6UDB - chains A and D of the 4 polymer chains in the assembly; structure by X-ray diffraction, 1.55 A resolution.

# Chain A (and D)
Name: Streptavidin
Source organism: Streptomyces avidinii
Notes: chain D of this document is another copy of the same molecule, construct and numbering; everything in this record applies to it too
Reference sequence: P22629 (SAV_STRAV); residues 13-139 here correspond to UniProt positions 37-163 (UniProt number = residue number + 24)
Sequence (136 residues; numbered 12 to 147; the number before each row is that of its first residue):
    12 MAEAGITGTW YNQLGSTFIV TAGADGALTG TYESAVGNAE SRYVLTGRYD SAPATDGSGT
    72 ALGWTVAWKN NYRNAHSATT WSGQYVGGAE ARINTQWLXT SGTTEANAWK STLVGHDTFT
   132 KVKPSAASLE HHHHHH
Disordered / not traced: 12, 46, 136-147 (chain D: 12-14, 46-48, 136-147)
Construct notes: initiating methionine (12); conflict DV7_110 (Leu134 in P22629); expression tag (140-147)
Modified / non-standard residues: DV7 (L-(7-hydroxycoumarin-4-yl)ethylglycine) at position 110
UniProt features mapped onto this chain:
  - motif: Arg59 to Asp61 (Cell attachment site)
  - binding site (biotin): Tyr43, Tyr54, Trp92, Trp108, Trp120

# Interface between chain A and chain D
Contacting residue pairs (16; chain A residue first):
  Trp108(A) with Trp120(D)
  Leu109(A) with Val125(D), hydrophobic
  DV7_110(A) with Trp120(D)
  Trp120(A) with Trp108(D); DV7_110(D); Leu124(D), hydrophobic
  Lys121(A) with Leu124(D)
  Thr123(A) with Leu124(D); Val125(D), hydrogen bond (backbone-backbone)
  Leu124(A) with Trp120(D), hydrophobic; Lys121(D); Thr123(D); Leu124(D), hydrophobic
  Val125(A) with Leu109(D), hydrophobic; Thr123(D), hydrogen bond (backbone-backbone); Val125(D), hydrophobic
The authors on this interface:
  - interface residues, chain D: Trp120(D)

# In short
The chain A/chain D interface involves 8 residues from each chain, with 2 hydrogen bonds. Its one hydrogen
bond, Thr123(A)-Val125(D), is backbone to backbone. From UniProt: 5 biotin-binding residues on chain A. The
paper reports the interface residue Trp120(D).
Chain A and chain D are both Streptavidin (Streptomyces avidinii); the structure, Spectroscopic and structural
characterization of a genetically encoded direct sensor for protein-ligand interactions, was determined by
X-ray diffraction, deposited together with 6UD1, 6UD6, 6UDC and 6UC3.
